8VDU - chains B and H of the 12 polymer chains in the assembly; structure by X-ray diffraction, 3.50 A resolution.

Chain B (and H):
Molecule: MHC class II HLA-DQ-beta-1
From: Homo sapiens
Notes: chain H of this document is another copy of the same molecule, construct and numbering; everything in this record applies to it too
UniProtKB: O19707 (O19707_HUMAN); residue numbers follow UniProt; this construct covers 1-192
Amino-acid sequence (192 residues; numbered 1 to 192; the number before each row is that of its first residue):
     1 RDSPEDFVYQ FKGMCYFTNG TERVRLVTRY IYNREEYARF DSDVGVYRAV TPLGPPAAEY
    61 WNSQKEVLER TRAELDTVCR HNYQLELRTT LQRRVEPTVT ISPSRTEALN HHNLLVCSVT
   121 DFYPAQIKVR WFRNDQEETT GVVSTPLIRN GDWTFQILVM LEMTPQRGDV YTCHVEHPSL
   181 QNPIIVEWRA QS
Not modelled in the structure: 1-2, 105-110, 163-166, 192 (chain H: 1-2, 191-192)
Cystine bridges: Cys-15/Cys-79, Cys-117/Cys-173

How chain B and chain H interact:
Contacting residue pairs (7):
  Ala-49(B) with Pro-52(H)
  Val-50(B) with Val-50(H); Thr-51(H); Pro-52(H)
  Thr-51(B) with Val-50(H)
  Pro-52(B) with Ala-49(H); Val-50(H)

In short:
Chain B and chain H each contribute 4 residues to their interface.
Both chains are MHC class II HLA-DQ-beta-1 (Homo sapiens). Entry 8VDU (Crystal structure of hybrid insulin
peptide (InsC8-15-IAPP74-80) bound to HLA-DQ8) was determined by X-ray diffraction together with 8VCX, 8VCY,
8VD0, 8VD2 and 8VDD from the same study.
